Entry 7Q4O (electron microscopy, 2.10 A resolution); this record covers chains 2 and B of the 10 polymer chains in the assembly.

== Chain 2 ==
Molecule: U2 snRNA
From: Homo sapiens
Sequence (188 nucleotides; numbered 1 to 188; the number before each row is that of its first residue):
     1 AUCGCUUCUCGGCCUUUUGGCUAAGAUCAAGUGUAGUAUCUGUUCUUAUC
    51 AGUUUAAUAUCUGAUACGUCCUCUAUCCGAGGACAAUAUAUUAAAUGGAU
   101 UUUUGGAGCAGGGAGAUGGAAUAGGAGCUUGCUCCGUCCACUCCACGCAU
   151 CGACCUGGUAUUGCAGUACCUCCAGGAACGGUGCACCC
Disordered / not traced: 1-28, 64-188
Modified positions: PSU (pseudouridine-5'-monophosphate) at position 34, PSU (pseudouridine-5'-monophosphate) at position 37, PSU (pseudouridine-5'-monophosphate) at position 39, OMC (o2'-methylycytidine-5'-monophosphate) at position 40, PSU (pseudouridine-5'-monophosphate) at position 41, PSU (pseudouridine-5'-monophosphate) at position 43, PSU (pseudouridine-5'-monophosphate) at position 44, OMU (o2'-methyluridine 5'-monophosphate) at position 47, PSU (pseudouridine-5'-monophosphate) at position 54, PSU (pseudouridine-5'-monophosphate) at position 58, OMC (o2'-methylycytidine-5'-monophosphate) at position 61

== Chain B ==
Molecule: Splicing factor 3B subunit 2
From: Homo sapiens
UniProtKB: Q13435 (SF3B2_HUMAN); residues 1-895 here = UniProt positions 1-895
Sequence (895 residues; numbered 1 to 895; the number before each row is that of its first residue):
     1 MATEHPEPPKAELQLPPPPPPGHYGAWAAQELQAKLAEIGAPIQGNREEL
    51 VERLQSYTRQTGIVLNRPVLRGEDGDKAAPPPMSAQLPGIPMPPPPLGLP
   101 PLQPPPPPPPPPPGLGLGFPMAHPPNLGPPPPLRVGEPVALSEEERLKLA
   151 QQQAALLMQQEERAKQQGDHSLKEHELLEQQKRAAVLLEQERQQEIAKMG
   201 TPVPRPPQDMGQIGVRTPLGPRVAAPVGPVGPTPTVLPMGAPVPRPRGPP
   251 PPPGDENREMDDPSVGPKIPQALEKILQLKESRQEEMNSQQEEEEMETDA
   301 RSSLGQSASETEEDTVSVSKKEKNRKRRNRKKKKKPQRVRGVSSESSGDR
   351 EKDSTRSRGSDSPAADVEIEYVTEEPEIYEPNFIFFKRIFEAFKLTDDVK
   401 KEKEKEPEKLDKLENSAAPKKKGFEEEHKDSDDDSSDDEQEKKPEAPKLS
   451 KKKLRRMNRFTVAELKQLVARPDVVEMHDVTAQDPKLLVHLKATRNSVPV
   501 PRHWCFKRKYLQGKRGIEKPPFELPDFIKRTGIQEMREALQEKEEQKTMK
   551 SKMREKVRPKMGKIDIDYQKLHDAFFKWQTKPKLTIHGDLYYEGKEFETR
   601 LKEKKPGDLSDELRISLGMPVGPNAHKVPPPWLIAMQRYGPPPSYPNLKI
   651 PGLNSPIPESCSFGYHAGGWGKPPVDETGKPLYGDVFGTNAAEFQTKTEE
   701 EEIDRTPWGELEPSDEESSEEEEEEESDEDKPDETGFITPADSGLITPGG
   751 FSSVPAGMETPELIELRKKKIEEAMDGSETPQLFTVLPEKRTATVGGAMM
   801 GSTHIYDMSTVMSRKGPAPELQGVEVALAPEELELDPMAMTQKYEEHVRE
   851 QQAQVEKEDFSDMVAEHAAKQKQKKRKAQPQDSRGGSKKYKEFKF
Disordered / not traced: 1-457, 538-565, 599-703, 715-895
Curated features (UniProtKB/Swiss-Prot):
  - modified residue: Arg222 (Omega-N-methylarginine), Arg245 (Omega-N-methylarginine), Arg247 (Omega-N-methylarginine), Lys275 (N6-acetyllysine), Ser289 (Phosphoserine), Thr298 (Phosphothreonine), Ser307 (Phosphoserine), Ser309 (Phosphoserine), Thr311 (Phosphothreonine), Ser317 (Phosphoserine), Ser360 (Phosphoserine), Ser362 (Phosphoserine), Ser431 (Phosphoserine), Ser435 (Phosphoserine), Ser436 (Phosphoserine), Arg508 (Omega-N-methylarginine), Arg515 (Omega-N-methylarginine), Thr780 (Phosphothreonine), Ser861 (Phosphoserine)
  - cross-link (Glycyl lysine isopeptide (Lys-Gly)): Lys10 (interchain with G-Cter in SUMO2), Lys280 (interchain with G-Cter in SUMO2), Lys400 (interchain with G-Cter in SUMO2), Lys412 (interchain with G-Cter in SUMO2), Lys492 (interchain with G-Cter in SUMO2), Lys543 (interchain with G-Cter in SUMO2), Lys770 (interchain with G-Cter in SUMO2), Lys790 (interchain with G-Cter in SUMO2), Lys843 (interchain with G-Cter in SUMO2), Lys857 (interchain with G-Cter in SUMO2)
  - natural variant: Gln103 to Phe895 (deletion: In CFM1), Arg638 to Phe895 (deletion: In CFM1)
  - mutagenesis: Arg471 (R471K: Does not affect methylation by PRMT9), Arg495 (R495K: Does not affect methylation by PRMT9), Arg502 (R502K: Does not affect methylation by PRMT9), Phe506 (F506A: Does not affect methylation by PRMT9; when associated with A-510), Lys507 (K507A: Moderately diminished formation of omega-N monomethylarginine but greatly reduced formation of symmetrical dimethylarginine; when associated with A-509 ...), Arg508 (R508K: Abolishes interaction with SMN1; Abolishes methylation by PRMT9. Abolishes formation of omega-N monomethylarginine and formation of symmetrical dimethylarginine; when associated with R-507 ...), Lys509 (K509A: Moderately diminished formation of omega-N monomethylarginine but greatly reduced formation of symmetrical dimethylarginine; when associated with A-507 ...), Tyr510 (Y510A: Does not affect methylation by PRMT9; when associated with A-506), Arg515 (R515K: Does not affect methylation by PRMT9), Arg530 (R530K: Does not affect methylation by PRMT9), Arg537 (R537K: Does not affect methylation by PRMT9)

== Interface between chain 2 and chain B ==
Contacting residue pairs - 8 pairs, chain 2 then chain B:
  OMC_40(2) - Arg515(B)  salt bridge to the phosphate
  A56(2) - Arg459(B)  phosphate contact
  A56(2) - His478(B)  sugar contact
  A56(2) - Thr481(B)  hydrogen bond to the sugar
  A56(2) - Trp504(B)  base contact
  A56(2) - Cys505(B)  base contact
  A57(2) - Arg459(B)  salt bridge to the phosphate
  A57(2) - Lys507(B)  base contact
Interface residues without a listed pair, chain 2 (4 interface residues in all): PSU_39
Interface residues without a listed pair, chain B (8 interface residues in all): Gln512

== In short ==
4 residues of chain 2 and 8 residues of chain B are in contact, with 1 hydrogen bond and 2 salt bridges. Polar
pairs include A56(2)-Thr481(B), OMC_40(2)-Arg515(B) and A57(2)-Arg459(B). From UniProt: 11 mutagenesis sites
on chain B.
Here chain 2 is U2 snRNA and chain B is Splicing factor 3B subunit 2, both from Homo sapiens. Entry 7Q4O
(Substrate-bound A-like U2 snRNP) was determined by electron microscopy together with 7Q3L and 7Q4P from the
same study.
